PDB entry 5FH2 | X-ray diffraction, 1.49 A resolution | chain A

[Chain A]
Name: Phosphoenolpyruvate carboxykinase, cytosolic [GTP]
Organism: Rattus norvegicus
Notes: EC 4.1.1.32
UniProtKB: P07379 (PCKGC_RAT); residue numbers follow UniProt; this construct covers 1-622
Chain sequence (622 residues; numbered 1 to 622; the number before each row is that of its first residue):
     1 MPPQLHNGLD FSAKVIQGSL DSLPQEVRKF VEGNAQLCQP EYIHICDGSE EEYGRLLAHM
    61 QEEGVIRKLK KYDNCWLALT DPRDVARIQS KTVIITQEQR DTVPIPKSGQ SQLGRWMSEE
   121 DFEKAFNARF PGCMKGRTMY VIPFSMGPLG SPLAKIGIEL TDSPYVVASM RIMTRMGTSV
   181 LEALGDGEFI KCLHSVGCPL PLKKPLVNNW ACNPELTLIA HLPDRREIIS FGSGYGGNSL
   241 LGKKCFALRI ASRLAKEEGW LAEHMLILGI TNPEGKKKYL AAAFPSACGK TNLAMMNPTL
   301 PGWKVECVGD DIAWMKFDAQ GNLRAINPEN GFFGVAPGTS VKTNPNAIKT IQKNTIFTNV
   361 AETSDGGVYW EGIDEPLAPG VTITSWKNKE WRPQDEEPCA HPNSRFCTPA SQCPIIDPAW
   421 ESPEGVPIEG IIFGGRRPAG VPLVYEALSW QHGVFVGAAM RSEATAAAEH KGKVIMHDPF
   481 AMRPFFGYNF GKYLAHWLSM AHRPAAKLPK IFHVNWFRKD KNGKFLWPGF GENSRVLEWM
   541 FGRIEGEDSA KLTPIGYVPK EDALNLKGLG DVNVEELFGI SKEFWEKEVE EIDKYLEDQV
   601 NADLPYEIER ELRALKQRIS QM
Unresolved in the structure: 1-2, 465-471
Construct notes: engineered mutation Q89 (Glu in P07379)
Ion coordination: Na+: L79, N208; Mn2+ site 1: K244, H264, D311 (together with GTP); Mn2+ site 2: T291 (together with GTP)
Ligand contacts: GTP (guanosine-5'-triphosphate): K244, H264, F284, P285, S286, A287, C288, G289, K290, T291, N292, D311, F333, V335, R405, R436, W516, F517, F525, G529, F530, N533

[In short]
Ligands of chain A: GTP. L79 and N208 coordinate Na+. The Mn2+ site 1 is built by K244, H264 and D311.
Chain A is Phosphoenolpyruvate carboxykinase, cytosolic [GTP] (Rattus norvegicus); the structure, The
structure of rat cytosolic PEPCK variant E89Q in complex with GTP, was determined by X-ray diffraction
together with 5FH1, 5FH0, 5FH3, 5FH4 and 5FH5 from the same study.
